PDB entry 5O90 | X-ray diffraction, 2.49 A resolution | chains A and B

[Chain A]
Protein: Mitogen-activated protein kinase 14
Organism: Mus musculus
Notes: EC 2.7.11.24
UniProt: P47811 (MK14_MOUSE); residue numbers follow UniProt; this construct covers 1-360
Chain sequence (360 residues; numbered 1 to 360; the number before each row is that of its first residue):
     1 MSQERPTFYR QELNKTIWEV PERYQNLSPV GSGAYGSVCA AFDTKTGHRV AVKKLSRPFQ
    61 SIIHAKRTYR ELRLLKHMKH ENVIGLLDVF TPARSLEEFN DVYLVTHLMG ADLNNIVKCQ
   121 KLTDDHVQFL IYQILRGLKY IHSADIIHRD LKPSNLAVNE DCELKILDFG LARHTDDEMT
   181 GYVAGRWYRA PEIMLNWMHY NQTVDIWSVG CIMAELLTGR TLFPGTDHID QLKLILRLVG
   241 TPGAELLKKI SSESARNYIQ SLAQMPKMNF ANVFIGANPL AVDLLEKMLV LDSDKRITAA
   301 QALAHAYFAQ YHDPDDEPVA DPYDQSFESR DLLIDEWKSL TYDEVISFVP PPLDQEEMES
Disordered / not traced: 1-4, 173-181, 251-260, 354-360
Sequence notes: engineered mutation G185 (Thr in P47811)
Residues lining bound ligands: sb220025 (SB4; 4-(4-fluorophenyl)-1-(4-piperidinyl)-5-(2-amino-4-pyrimidinyl)-imidazole): V30, G31, S32, G33, A34, V38, A51, V52, K53, I84, L86, L104, V105, T106, H107, L108, M109, D112, S154, L167
From the paper describing this entry:
  - mutagenesis - T185G: unchanged binding to TGF-beta-activated kinase 1 and MAP3K7-binding protein 1 (chain B)
  - mutagenesis - T185G: abolished signaling with TGF-beta-activated kinase 1 and MAP3K7-binding protein 1 (chain B)
  - mutagenesis - T185G: unchanged catalytic activity on ATF2
  - mutagenesis - T185G: decreased signaling in response to ischemia
  - conformationally variable residues (helix shift, order/disorder transition): R173 to G181, Y182 to G185
  - post-translational modification sites: T180, Y182 (citing earlier work)
  - mutagenesis - T185G: abolished signaling in response to TAB1(384-412)

[Chain B]
Protein: TGF-beta-activated kinase 1 and MAP3K7-binding protein 1
UniProt: Q15750 (TAB1_HUMAN); residues 384-412 here correspond to UniProt positions 386-414 (UniProt number = residue number + 2)
Chain sequence (29 residues; numbered 384 to 412; the number before each row is that of its first residue):
   384 RVYPVSVPYS SAQSTSKTSV TLSLVMPSQ
Disordered / not traced: 395-402, 411-412
Swiss-Prot annotation at these positions:
  - glycosylation: S393 (O-linked (GlcNAc) serine)

[Interface between chain A and chain B]
Pairs across the interface (42; chain A residue first):
  G110(A) with M409(B)
  A111(A) with M409(B); P410(B)
  N115(A) with P410(B)
  I116(A) with L407(B), hydrophobic; V408(B)
  Q120(A) with L407(B); V408(B)
  K121(A) with S389(B)
  L122(A) with V390(B); L407(B), hydrophobic
  T123(A) with V390(B)
  H126(A) with S406(B), hydrogen bond (side chain-backbone)
  V158(A) with M409(B)
  N159(A) with L407(B); M409(B)
  E160(A) with S406(B); L407(B), hydrogen bond (backbone-backbone); M409(B)
  D161(A) with L405(B)
  C162(A) with L405(B), hydrophobic; L407(B), hydrophobic
  L217(A) with V388(B); S389(B), hydrogen bond (backbone-backbone)
  T218(A) with Y386(B); P387(B); S389(B), hydrogen bond (backbone-side chain)
  G219(A) with S389(B)
  N272(A) with V385(B)
  V273(A) with R384(B); V385(B); Y386(B), hydrogen bond (backbone-backbone)
  F274(A) with Y386(B)
  I275(A) with Y386(B); P387(B); V388(B), hydrogen bond (backbone-backbone)
  G276(A) with V388(B); P391(B); Y392(B), hydrogen bond (backbone-backbone)
  A277(A) with V388(B); Y392(B)
  N278(A) with Y392(B)
Interface residues without a listed pair, chain A (29 interface residues in all): D124, D125, F129, P279, Y311

[In short]
29 residues of chain A face 15 of chain B across their interface, with 7 hydrogen bonds. Polar pairs include
H126(A)-S406(B), T218(A)-S389(B) and E160(A)-L407(B). Chain A binds sb220025. The paper reports that T185G of
chain A abolishes signaling with TGF-beta-activated kinase 1 and MAP3K7-binding protein 1 (chain B);
modification sites T180(A) and Y182(A).
Chain A is Mitogen-activated protein kinase 14 (Mus musculus) and chain B is TGF-beta-activated kinase 1 and
MAP3K7-binding protein 1; the structure, Crystal structure of a P38alpha T185G mutant in complex with TAB1
peptide, was determined by X-ray diffraction.
